Entry 7XSZ (electron microscopy, 3.40 A resolution); this record covers chains T and b of the 33 polymer chains in the assembly.

[Chain T]
Molecule: 198-nt DNA strand
Sequence (198 nucleotides; numbered -72 to 125; the number before each row is that of its first residue; numbers below 1 keep their minus sign (DA-72 is residue -72)):
   -72 ATCAGAATCC CGGTGCCGAG GCCGCTCTTT TGGACGAAGA CAGCACAAGC ACCGCAAAAA
   -12 CGCACGAACG CGCAGACCCC CGCGAAAAAA CCGCCAAGGG GAAAACACCC AAGACACCAG
    48 GCACGAGACA GAAAAAAACA ACGAAAACGG CCACCACCCA AACACACCAA ACACAAGAGC
   108 TAATTGACTG ACGTAAGC
Disordered / not traced: -72 to -65, 102-125

[Chain b]
Protein: Histone H4
From: Homo sapiens
Reference sequence: P62805 (H4_HUMAN); residues 0-102 here correspond to UniProt positions 1-103 (UniProt number = residue number + 1)
Chain sequence (106 residues; row label = number of the first residue in the row; numbers below 1 keep their minus sign (Gly-3 is residue -3)):
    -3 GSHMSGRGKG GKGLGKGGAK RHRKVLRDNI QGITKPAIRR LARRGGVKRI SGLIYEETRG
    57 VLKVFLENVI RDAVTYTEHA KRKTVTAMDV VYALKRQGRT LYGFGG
Disordered / not traced: -3 to 19
Sequence notes: expression tag (-3 to -1)
Swiss-Prot annotation at these positions:
  - DNA-binding region: Lys16 to Lys20
  - modified residue: Ser1 (N-acetylserine), Arg3 (Asymmetric dimethylarginine), Lys5 (N6-(2-hydroxyisobutyryl)lysine), Lys8 (N6-(2-hydroxyisobutyryl)lysine), Lys12 (N6-(2-hydroxyisobutyryl)lysine), Lys16 (N6-(2-hydroxyisobutyryl)lysine), Lys20 (N6,N6,N6-trimethyllysine), Lys31 (N6-(2-hydroxyisobutyryl)lysine), Lys44 (N6-(2-hydroxyisobutyryl)lysine), Ser47 (Phosphoserine), Tyr51 (Phosphotyrosine), Lys59 (N6-(2-hydroxyisobutyryl)lysine), Lys77 (N6-(2-hydroxyisobutyryl)lysine), Lys79 (N6-(2-hydroxyisobutyryl)lysine), Thr80 (Phosphothreonine), Tyr88 (Phosphotyrosine), Lys91 (N6-(2-hydroxyisobutyryl)lysine)
  - cross-link (Glycyl lysine isopeptide (Lys-Gly)): Lys12 (interchain with G-Cter in SUMO2), Lys20 (interchain with G-Cter in SUMO2), Lys31 (interchain with G-Cter in SUMO2), Lys59 (interchain with G-Cter in SUMO2), Lys79 (interchain with G-Cter in SUMO2), Lys91 (interchain with G-Cter in SUMO2)

[Interface between chain T and chain b]
Contacting residue pairs (13; chain T residue first):
  DC35(T) - Arg45(b)  hydrogen bond to the base
  DC36(T) - Arg45(b)  hydrogen bond to the sugar
  DC36(T) - Ile46(b)  phosphate contact
  DC36(T) - Ser47(b)  hydrogen bond to the phosphate
  DC36(T) - Gly48(b)  hydrogen bond to the phosphate
  DC37(T) - Arg35(b)  salt bridge to the phosphate
  DC37(T) - Arg39(b)  salt bridge to the phosphate
  DC37(T) - Ile46(b)  hydrogen bond to the phosphate
  DC37(T) - Tyr51(b)  hydrogen bond to the phosphate
  DC56(T) - Lys79(b)  salt bridge to the phosphate
  DA57(T) - Arg78(b)  phosphate contact
  DA57(T) - Lys79(b)  hydrogen bond to the phosphate
  DA57(T) - Thr80(b)  hydrogen bond to the phosphate

[In short]
5 residues of chain T and 10 residues of chain b are in contact, with 8 hydrogen bonds and 3 salt bridges.
Polar contacts include DC35(T)-Arg45(b), DC36(T)-Arg45(b) and DC36(T)-Ser47(b). From UniProt: a DNA-binding
region on chain b.
Chain T is a 198-nt DNA strand and chain b is Histone H4 (Homo sapiens); the structure, RNA polymerase II
elongation complex transcribing a nucleosome (EC115), was determined by electron microscopy, deposited
together with 7XN7, 7XSE, 7XSX, 7XT7, 7XTD and 7XTI.
